Entry 6PSR (electron microscopy, 3.40 A resolution); this record covers chains I and J of the 10 polymer chains in the assembly.

# Chain I
Protein: DNA-directed RNA polymerase subunit beta
Source organism: Escherichia coli
Notes: EC 2.7.7.6
UniProtKB: P0A8V4 (RPOB_ECO57); residues 1-1342 here = UniProt positions 1-1342
Chain sequence (1342 residues; each row starts with the number of its first residue):
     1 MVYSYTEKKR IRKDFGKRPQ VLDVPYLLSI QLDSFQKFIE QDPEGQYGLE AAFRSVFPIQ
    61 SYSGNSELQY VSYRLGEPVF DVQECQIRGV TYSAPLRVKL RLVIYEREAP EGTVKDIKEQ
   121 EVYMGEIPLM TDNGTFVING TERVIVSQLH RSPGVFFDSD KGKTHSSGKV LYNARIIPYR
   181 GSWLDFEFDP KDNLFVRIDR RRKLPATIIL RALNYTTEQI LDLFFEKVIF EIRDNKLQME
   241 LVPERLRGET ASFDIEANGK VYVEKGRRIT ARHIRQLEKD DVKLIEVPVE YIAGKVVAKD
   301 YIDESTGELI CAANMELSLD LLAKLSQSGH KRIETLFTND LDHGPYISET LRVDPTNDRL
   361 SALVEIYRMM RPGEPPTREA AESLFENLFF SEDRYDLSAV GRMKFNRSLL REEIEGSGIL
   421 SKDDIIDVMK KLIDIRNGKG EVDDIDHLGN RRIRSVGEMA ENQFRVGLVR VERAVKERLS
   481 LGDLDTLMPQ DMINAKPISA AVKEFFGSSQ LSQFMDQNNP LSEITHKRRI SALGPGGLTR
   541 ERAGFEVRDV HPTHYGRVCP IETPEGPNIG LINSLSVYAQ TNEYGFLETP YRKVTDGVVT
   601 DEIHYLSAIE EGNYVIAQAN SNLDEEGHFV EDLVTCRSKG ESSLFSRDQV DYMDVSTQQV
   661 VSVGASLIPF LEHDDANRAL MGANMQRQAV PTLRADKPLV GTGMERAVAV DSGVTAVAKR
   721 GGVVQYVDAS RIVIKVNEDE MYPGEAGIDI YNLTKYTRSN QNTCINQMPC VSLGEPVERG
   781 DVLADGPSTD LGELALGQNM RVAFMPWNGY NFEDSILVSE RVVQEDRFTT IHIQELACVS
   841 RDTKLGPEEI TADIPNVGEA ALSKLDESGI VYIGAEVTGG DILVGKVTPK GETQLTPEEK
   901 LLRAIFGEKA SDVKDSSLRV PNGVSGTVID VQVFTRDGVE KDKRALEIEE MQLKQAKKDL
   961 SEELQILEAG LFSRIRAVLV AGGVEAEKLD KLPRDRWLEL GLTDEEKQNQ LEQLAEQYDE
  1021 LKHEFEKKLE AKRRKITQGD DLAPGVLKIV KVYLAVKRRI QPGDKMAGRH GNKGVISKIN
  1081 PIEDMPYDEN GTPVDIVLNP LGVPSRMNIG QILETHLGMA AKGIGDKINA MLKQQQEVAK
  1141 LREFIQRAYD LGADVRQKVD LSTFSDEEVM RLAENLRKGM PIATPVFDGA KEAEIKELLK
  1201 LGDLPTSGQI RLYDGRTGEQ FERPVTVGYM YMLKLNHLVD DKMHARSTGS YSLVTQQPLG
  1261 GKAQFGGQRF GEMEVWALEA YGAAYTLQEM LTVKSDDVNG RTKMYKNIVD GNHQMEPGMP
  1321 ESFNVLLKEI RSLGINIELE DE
Not modelled in the structure: 1, 1342
Curated features (UniProtKB/Swiss-Prot):
  - modified residue (N6-acetyllysine): K1022, K1200
Ligand contacts: chapso (1N7): Q725, Y726, E962, Q965, I966, A969

# Chain J
Protein: DNA-directed RNA polymerase subunit beta'
Source organism: Escherichia coli
Notes: EC 2.7.7.6
UniProtKB: P0A8T7 (RPOC_ECOLI); numbering as in UniProt (aligned over 2-1407)
Chain sequence (1430 residues; numbered 1 to 1430; the number before each row is that of its first residue):
     1 VKDLLKFLKA QTKTEEFDAI KIALASPDMI RSWSFGEVKK PETINYRTFK PERDGLFCAR
    61 IFGPVKDYEC LCGKYKRLKH RGVICEKCGV EVTQTKVRRE RMGHIELASP TAHIWFLKSL
   121 PSRIGLLLDM PLRDIERVLY FESYVVIEGG MTNLERQQIL TEEQYLDALE EFGDEFDAKM
   181 GAEAIQALLK SMDLEQECEQ LREELNETNS ETKRKKLTKR IKLLEAFVQS GNKPEWMILT
   241 VLPVLPPDLR PLVPLDGGRF ATSDLNDLYR RVINRNNRLK RLLDLAAPDI IVRNEKRMLQ
   301 EAVDALLDNG RRGRAITGSN KRPLKSLADM IKGKQGRFRQ NLLGKRVDYS GRSVITVGPY
   361 LRLHQCGLPK KMALELFKPF IYGKLELRGL ATTIKAAKKM VEREEAVVWD ILDEVIREHP
   421 VLLNRAPTLH RLGIQAFEPV LIEGKAIQLH PLVCAAYNAD FDGDQMAVHV PLTLEAQLEA
   481 RALMMSTNNI LSPANGEPII VPSQDVVLGL YYMTRDCVNA KGEGMVLTGP KEAERLYRSG
   541 LASLHARVKV RITEYEKDAN GELVAKTSLK DTTVGRAILW MIVPKGLPYS IVNQALGKKA
   601 ISKMLNTCYR ILGLKPTVIF ADQIMYTGFA YAARSGASVG IDDMVIPEKK HEIISEAEAE
   661 VAEIQEQFQS GLVTAGERYN KVIDIWAAAN DRVSKAMMDN LQTETVINRD GQEEKQVSFN
   721 SIYMMADSGA RGSAAQIRQL AGMRGLMAKP DGSIIETPIT ANFREGLNVL QYFISTHGAR
   781 KGLADTALKT ANSGYLTRRL VDVAQDLVVT EDDCGTHEGI MMTPVIEGGD VKEPLRDRVL
   841 GRVTAEDVLK PGTADILVPR NTLLHEQWCD LLEENSVDAV KVRSVVSCDT DFGVCAHCYG
   901 RDLARGHIIN KGEAIGVIAA QSIGEPGTQL TMRTFHIGGA ASRAAAESSI QVKNKGSIKL
   961 SNVKSVVNSS GKLVITSRNT ELKLIDEFGR TKESYKVPYG AVLAKGDGEQ VAGGETVANW
  1021 DPHTMPVITE VSGFVRFTDM IDGQTITRQT DELTGLSSLV VLDSAERTAG GKDLRPALKI
  1081 VDAQGNDVLI PGTDMPAQYF LPGKAIVQLE DGVQISSGDT LARIPQESGG TKDITGGLPR
  1141 VADLFEARRP KEPAILAEIS GIVSFGKETK GKRRLVITPV DGSDPYEEMI PKWRQLNVFE
  1201 GERVERGDVI SDGPEAPHDI LRLRGVHAVT RYIVNEVQDV YRLQGVKIND KHIEVIVRQM
  1261 LRKATIVNAG SSDFLEGEQV EYSRVKIANR ELEANGKVGA TYSRDLLGIT KASLATESFI
  1321 SAASFQETTR VLTEAAVAGK RDELRGLKEN VIVGRLIPAG TGYAYHQDRM RRRAAGEAPA
  1381 APQVTAEDAS ASLAELLNAG LGGSDNELEL EVLFQGPSSG HHHHHHHHHH
Not modelled in the structure: 1-15, 938-947, 1127-1131, 1376-1430
Construct notes: expression tag (1, 1408-1430)
Curated features (UniProtKB/Swiss-Prot):
  - binding site (Zn(2+)): C70, C72, C85, C88, C814, C888, C895, C898
  - binding site (Mg(2+)): D460, D462, D464
  - modified residue: K983 (N6-acetyllysine)
  - mutagenesis: Q504 (Q504P: Resistant to antibiotics salinamide A and B), N690 (N690D: Resistant to antibiotics salinamide A and B), M697 (M697V: Resistant to antibiotics salinamide A and B), A735 (A735T: Resistant to antibiotics salinamide A and B), R738 (R738C/H/P/S: Resistant to antibiotics salinamide A and B), A748 (A748E: Resistant to antibiotics salinamide A and B), P758 (P758S/T: Resistant to antibiotics salinamide A and B), F763 (F763C: Resistant to antibiotics salinamide A and B), S775 (S775A: Resistant to antibiotics salinamide A and B), A779 (A779T/V: Resistant to antibiotics salinamide A and B), R780 (R780C: Resistant to antibiotics salinamide A and B), G782 (G782A/C: Resistant to antibiotics salinamide A and B), 1 further mutagenesis entry in UniProt
Bound ions: Zn2+ site 1: C70, C72, C85, C88; Mg2+: D460, D462, D464; Zn2+ site 2: C814, C888, C895, C898
Ligand contacts: chapso (1N7): F935, I937, L1243, Q1244

# Interface between chain I and chain J
Pairs across the interface (361):
  F545(I) - K781(J)
  F545(I) - A784(J)  hydrophobic
  F545(I) - D785(J)
  F545(I) - L788(J)  hydrophobic
  F545(I) - R933(J)
  R548(I) - R780(J)
  D549(I) - P750(J)
  D549(I) - H777(J)
  V550(I) - F773(J)  hydrophobic
  V550(I) - T776(J)
  V550(I) - H777(J)
  V550(I) - R780(J)
  H551(I) - F773(J)
  P552(I) - F773(J)  hydrophobic
  P552(I) - H777(J)
  H554(I) - F773(J)
  Y555(I) - V769(J)
  Y555(I) - L770(J)  hydrophobic
  Y555(I) - F773(J)
  C559(I) - R780(J)  hydrogen bond (backbone-side chain)
  P560(I) - F773(J)  hydrophobic
  P560(I) - T776(J)
  P560(I) - R780(J)  hydrogen bond (backbone-side chain)
  I561(I) - Y772(J)  hydrophobic
  I561(I) - T776(J)
  I561(I) - R780(J)
  T563(I) - R780(J)
  E565(I) - L783(J)
  G566(I) - A787(J)
  I569(I) - L783(J)  hydrophobic
  I569(I) - A784(J)  hydrophobic
  Q618(I) - V769(J)
  Q618(I) - L770(J)
  N620(I) - N768(J)
  N620(I) - V769(J)
  R637(I) - L770(J)
  S642(I) - T757(J)
  S642(I) - L770(J)
  V660(I) - V769(J)  hydrophobic
  V660(I) - F773(J)  hydrophobic
  L671(I) - Y772(J)
  E672(I) - L767(J)
  H673(I) - F763(J)  hydrogen bond (side chain-backbone)
  H673(I) - R764(J)  hydrogen bond (side chain-backbone)
  H673(I) - E765(J)  hydrogen bond (side chain-backbone)
  H673(I) - G766(J)
  D674(I) - F763(J)
  D674(I) - Y772(J)  hydrogen bond (backbone-side chain)
  D675(I) - F763(J)
  A676(I) - Y772(J)
  A676(I) - A779(J)  hydrophobic
  N677(I) - A779(J)  hydrogen bond (side chain-backbone)
  N677(I) - L783(J)
  A679(I) - Y772(J)
  L680(I) - L783(J)  hydrophobic
  F804(I) - S638(J)
  M805(I) - A633(J)
  M805(I) - G636(J)
  P806(I) - A632(J)
  P806(I) - A637(J)
  W807(I) - A633(J)  hydrophobic
  N808(I) - P359(J)
  N808(I) - F629(J)
  N808(I) - A633(J)
  G809(I) - V357(J)
  G809(I) - P359(J)
  G809(I) - F629(J)
  Y810(I) - P359(J)
  N811(I) - D505(J)
  F812(I) - V357(J)  hydrophobic
  F812(I) - P451(J)
  F812(I) - F461(J)  hydrophobic
  F812(I) - Q504(J)  hydrogen bond (backbone-side chain)
  F812(I) - F629(J)  hydrophobic
  E813(I) - D460(J)
  E813(I) - F461(J)
  E813(I) - Q504(J)  hydrogen bond (backbone-side chain)
  D814(I) - F461(J)
  S815(I) - V357(J)
  S815(I) - F461(J)
  R841(I) - D256(J)
  R841(I) - G257(J)
  Q894(I) - R77(J)
  P1062(I) - A446(J)
  G1063(I) - V354(J)
  G1063(I) - T356(J)
  G1063(I) - A446(J)
  K1065(I) - D462(J)
  K1073(I) - D462(J)
  G1074(I) - F461(J)
  V1075(I) - I355(J)
  V1075(I) - T356(J)
  V1075(I) - F461(J)  hydrogen bond (backbone-backbone)
  V1075(I) - D462(J)
  V1075(I) - G463(J)
  S1077(I) - T356(J)
  S1077(I) - V357(J)
  N1099(I) - Q504(J)
  N1099(I) - D505(J)  hydrogen bond
  P1100(I) - A637(J)
  P1100(I) - S638(J)
  P1100(I) - V639(J)
  P1100(I) - M725(J)  hydrophobic
  L1101(I) - Q504(J)
  L1101(I) - D505(J)
  L1101(I) - M725(J)  hydrophobic
  L1101(I) - A730(J)  hydrophobic
  L1101(I) - R731(J)
  V1103(I) - V639(J)  hydrophobic
  P1104(I) - M725(J)  hydrophobic
  P1104(I) - Q736(J)
  P1104(I) - L740(J)  hydrophobic
  S1105(I) - R731(J)  hydrogen bond
  S1105(I) - Q736(J)
  R1106(I) - R731(J)
  M1107(I) - Q736(J)
  M1107(I) - Q739(J)
  M1107(I) - L740(J)  hydrophobic
  I1109(I) - I641(J)  hydrophobic
  I1109(I) - M644(J)  hydrophobic
  I1109(I) - L740(J)  hydrophobic
  I1109(I) - F763(J)
  I1112(I) - M644(J)  hydrophobic
  L1113(I) - I641(J)  hydrophobic
  H1116(I) - I641(J)
  F1187(I) - L767(J)
  F1187(I) - V769(J)  hydrophobic
  F1187(I) - Y772(J)  hydrophobic
  E1192(I) - R764(J)  salt bridge
  E1192(I) - E765(J)
  K1196(I) - D642(J)  salt bridge
  S1207(I) - D642(J)
  Q1209(I) - S638(J)  hydrogen bond
  Q1209(I) - V639(J)
  Q1209(I) - G640(J)
  E1219(I) - R634(J)  salt bridge
  F1221(I) - A633(J)
  E1222(I) - Y512(J)  hydrogen bond
  E1222(I) - Y537(J)  hydrogen bond
  E1222(I) - R634(J)
  E1222(I) - S635(J)
  E1222(I) - G636(J)
  R1223(I) - Y512(J)
  R1223(I) - S635(J)
  R1223(I) - G636(J)
  R1223(I) - A637(J)
  R1223(I) - F719(J)  hydrogen bond (side chain-backbone)
  R1223(I) - S721(J)  hydrogen bond
  R1223(I) - M724(J)
  P1224(I) - S638(J)
  V1225(I) - G636(J)
  V1225(I) - S638(J)
  T1226(I) - S638(J)  hydrogen bond (backbone-side chain)
  T1226(I) - V639(J)  hydrogen bond (side chain-backbone)
  T1226(I) - G640(J)
  V1239(I) - K445(J)
  D1240(I) - K445(J)  salt bridge
  K1242(I) - R352(J)
  K1242(I) - V354(J)
  K1242(I) - Q465(J)
  M1243(I) - R352(J)
  M1243(I) - S353(J)
  M1243(I) - K371(J)
  M1243(I) - M372(J)  hydrophobic
  M1243(I) - K445(J)
  H1244(I) - G351(J)
  H1244(I) - R352(J)  hydrogen bond (backbone-backbone)
  H1244(I) - M372(J)
  A1245(I) - S350(J)
  A1245(I) - G351(J)
  A1245(I) - M372(J)  hydrophobic
  A1245(I) - E375(J)
  A1245(I) - L376(J)  hydrophobic
  R1246(I) - D348(J)  salt bridge
  R1246(I) - Y349(J)  hydrogen bond (backbone-backbone)
  R1246(I) - S350(J)  hydrogen bond (backbone-backbone)
  R1246(I) - E375(J)
  R1246(I) - L376(J)
  S1247(I) - D348(J)
  S1247(I) - Y349(J)
  S1247(I) - E375(J)  hydrogen bond (side chain-backbone)
  T1248(I) - Y349(J)
  Y1251(I) - D348(J)  hydrogen bond
  L1253(I) - R99(J)
  L1253(I) - P251(J)  hydrophobic
  L1253(I) - V253(J)  hydrophobic
  V1254(I) - R99(J)  hydrogen bond (backbone-side chain)
  V1254(I) - L249(J)
  T1255(I) - N341(J)
  Q1256(I) - R99(J)
  Q1257(I) - N341(J)  hydrogen bond (side chain-backbone)
  Q1257(I) - K345(J)
  Q1257(I) - R346(J)
  P1258(I) - R346(J)
  P1258(I) - D348(J)
  Q1264(I) - R346(J)
  F1265(I) - E375(J)
  G1267(I) - R346(J)  hydrogen bond (backbone-side chain)
  G1267(I) - V347(J)
  G1267(I) - S350(J)
  Q1268(I) - R346(J)
  Q1268(I) - V347(J)  hydrogen bond (backbone-backbone)
  Q1268(I) - S350(J)  hydrogen bond (backbone-side chain)
  Q1268(I) - G351(J)
  Q1268(I) - R352(J)  hydrogen bond
  Q1268(I) - A467(J)
  Q1268(I) - H469(J)
  R1269(I) - Q340(J)  hydrogen bond (side chain-backbone)
  R1269(I) - G344(J)  hydrogen bond (side chain-backbone)
  R1269(I) - K345(J)
  F1270(I) - G344(J)
  F1270(I) - K345(J)  hydrogen bond (backbone-backbone)
  F1270(I) - V347(J)  hydrophobic
  F1270(I) - I434(J)  hydrophobic
  G1271(I) - G344(J)
  E1272(I) - R339(J)
  E1272(I) - L343(J)
  E1272(I) - R798(J)  salt bridge
  M1273(I) - T428(J)
  E1274(I) - N424(J)
  E1274(I) - A426(J)
  E1274(I) - T428(J)  hydrogen bond
  E1274(I) - I434(J)
  V1275(I) - L343(J)
  W1276(I) - T797(J)
  W1276(I) - R798(J)
  W1276(I) - V801(J)
  W1276(I) - V917(J)
  W1276(I) - Q921(J)
  A1277(I) - R431(J)
  A1277(I) - Q921(J)
  L1278(I) - I434(J)  hydrophobic
  L1278(I) - M484(J)  hydrophobic
  E1279(I) - Q805(J)  hydrogen bond
  E1279(I) - A914(J)
  E1279(I) - V917(J)
  E1279(I) - L1347(J)
  E1279(I) - I1357(J)
  A1280(I) - R431(J)  hydrogen bond (backbone-side chain)
  A1280(I) - E913(J)
  A1280(I) - I918(J)
  A1280(I) - Q921(J)
  Y1281(I) - R431(J)  hydrogen bond (side chain-backbone)
  Y1281(I) - L432(J)
  Y1281(I) - I434(J)  hydrogen bond (side chain-backbone)
  Y1281(I) - L483(J)
  Y1281(I) - M484(J)  hydrophobic
  Y1281(I) - N489(J)
  Y1281(I) - R905(J)
  G1282(I) - L483(J)
  G1282(I) - G1360(J)
  G1282(I) - T1361(J)  hydrogen bond (backbone-backbone)
  A1283(I) - E479(J)
  A1283(I) - L483(J)
  A1283(I) - M484(J)  hydrophobic
  A1284(I) - E479(J)
  A1284(I) - L1356(J)  hydrophobic
  A1284(I) - I1357(J)  hydrophobic
  A1284(I) - T1361(J)
  A1284(I) - G1362(J)
  Y1285(I) - E475(J)
  Y1285(I) - E479(J)  hydrogen bond (backbone-side chain)
  Y1285(I) - L1356(J)
  Y1285(I) - T1361(J)
  T1286(I) - L422(J)
  T1286(I) - A476(J)  hydrogen bond (side chain-backbone)
  T1286(I) - E479(J)  hydrogen bond
  L1287(I) - V1351(J)  hydrophobic
  L1287(I) - I1357(J)  hydrophobic
  Q1288(I) - G1354(J)  hydrogen bond (side chain-backbone)
  Q1288(I) - R1355(J)
  Q1288(I) - L1356(J)
  E1289(I) - P471(J)
  E1289(I) - L472(J)  hydrogen bond (side chain-backbone)
  E1289(I) - T473(J)  hydrogen bond (side chain-backbone)
  E1289(I) - A476(J)
  M1290(I) - V347(J)
  M1290(I) - L422(J)  hydrophobic
  L1291(I) - K345(J)  hydrogen bond (backbone-side chain)
  L1291(I) - V1351(J)  hydrophobic
  K1294(I) - V347(J)
  K1294(I) - D348(J)  hydrogen bond (backbone-backbone)
  K1294(I) - Y349(J)
  K1294(I) - V470(J)  hydrogen bond (side chain-backbone)
  K1294(I) - L472(J)
  S1295(I) - K345(J)
  S1295(I) - R346(J)  hydrogen bond (side chain-backbone)
  D1296(I) - N341(J)
  D1296(I) - K345(J)  salt bridge
  V1298(I) - K96(J)
  M1304(I) - L472(J)  hydrophobic
  Y1305(I) - Y349(J)
  Y1305(I) - P379(J)  hydrophobic
  Y1305(I) - Y382(J)
  I1308(I) - P379(J)  hydrophobic
  I1308(I) - F380(J)
  V1309(I) - P379(J)
  V1309(I) - G383(J)
  H1313(I) - F380(J)
  H1313(I) - T473(J)  hydrogen bond (backbone-side chain)
  H1313(I) - L474(J)  hydrogen bond (backbone-backbone)
  H1313(I) - Q477(J)
  Q1314(I) - T473(J)
  M1319(I) - F17(J)  hydrophobic
  P1320(I) - K345(J)
  P1320(I) - G1354(J)
  E1321(I) - R99(J)
  S1322(I) - N341(J)
  S1322(I) - L342(J)
  S1322(I) - K345(J)  hydrogen bond
  F1323(I) - I20(J)  hydrophobic
  F1323(I) - I1352(J)
  F1323(I) - V1353(J)  hydrophobic
  V1325(I) - R99(J)
  V1325(I) - L249(J)  hydrophobic
  V1325(I) - R337(J)
  L1326(I) - R337(J)
  L1326(I) - F338(J)  hydrophobic
  L1326(I) - L342(J)  hydrophobic
  K1328(I) - E100(J)
  K1328(I) - M102(J)
  K1328(I) - L245(J)
  K1328(I) - L249(J)
  E1329(I) - L245(J)
  E1329(I) - M330(J)
  E1329(I) - R337(J)  salt bridge
  I1330(I) - I331(J)  hydrophobic
  I1330(I) - L1332(J)  hydrophobic
  R1331(I) - W33(J)
  R1331(I) - P243(J)
  S1332(I) - M102(J)
  S1332(I) - P243(J)
  S1332(I) - L245(J)
  S1332(I) - Y269(J)  hydrogen bond
  S1332(I) - L327(J)
  L1333(I) - W115(J)  hydrophobic
  L1333(I) - P243(J)
  L1333(I) - L307(J)  hydrophobic
  G1334(I) - L24(J)
  G1334(I) - A25(J)  hydrogen bond (backbone-backbone)
  G1334(I) - H113(J)  hydrogen bond (backbone-side chain)
  I1335(I) - I22(J)  hydrophobic
  I1335(I) - A23(J)
  I1335(I) - W115(J)  hydrophobic
  I1335(I) - A1336(J)  hydrophobic
  N1336(I) - I22(J)
  N1336(I) - A23(J)  hydrogen bond (backbone-backbone)
  N1336(I) - L24(J)
  N1336(I) - W33(J)
  I1337(I) - I20(J)  hydrophobic
  I1337(I) - K21(J)
  E1338(I) - I20(J)
  E1338(I) - K21(J)  hydrogen bond (backbone-backbone)
  L1339(I) - A19(J)
  L1339(I) - I20(J)  hydrophobic
  E1340(I) - F17(J)
  E1340(I) - D18(J)  hydrogen bond (backbone-backbone)
  E1340(I) - A19(J)  hydrogen bond (backbone-backbone)
  E1340(I) - K21(J)
  E1340(I) - R1341(J)  salt bridge
  D1341(I) - D18(J)
Interface residues without a listed pair, chain I (159 interface residues in all): S166, N573, T657, K844, P1044, Q1061, I1076, G1266, T1292, M1315, G1318
Interface residues without a listed pair, chain J (188 interface residues in all): E16, F49, F116, L239, P246, D248, K334, G358, Y360, K378, I394, R425, Q435, Q448, C454, A459, S503, L508, A630, D643, N720, I722, I737, R744, K749, S775, K1151

# Overview
Chain I and chain J form an interface of 159 and 188 residues respectively, with 59 hydrogen bonds and 9 salt
bridges. Polar contacts include E1192(I)-R764(J), K1196(I)-D642(J) and E1219(I)-R634(J). Ligands of chain I:
chapso. Chain J binds chapso.
Chain I is DNA-directed RNA polymerase subunit beta and chain J is DNA-directed RNA polymerase subunit beta',
both from Escherichia coli; the structure, Escherichia coli RNA polymerase promoter unwinding intermediate
(TRPi1) with TraR and rpsT P2 promoter, was determined by electron microscopy, deposited together with 6PSQ,
6PSS, 6PST, 6PSU, 6PSV and 6PSW.
